PDB entry 4DV3 | X-ray diffraction, 3.55 A resolution | chains A and I of the 21 polymer chains in the assembly

== Chain A ==
Molecule: 16S rRNA
Source organism: Thermus thermophilus
Sequence (1522 nucleotides; row label = number of the first residue in the row; note: 42 numbers in that range are skipped by the numbering (no residue carries them; nothing is unmodelled there); a row labelled like 190A-190L holds insertion residues (190A, then the next letters in order); numbering starts at 0):
     0 UUUGUUGGAGAGUUUGAUCCUGGCUCAGGGUGAACGCUGGCGGCGUGCCU
    50 AAGACAUGCAAGUCGUGCGGG
    73 CCGCGGGGUUUU
    88 ACUCCG
    95 UGGUC
   101 AGCGGCGGACGGGUGAGUAACGCGUGGGU
  129A G
   130 ACCUACCCGGAAGAGGGGGACAACCCGGGGAAACUCGGGCUAAUCCCCCA
   180 UGUGGACCCGC
190A-190L CCCUUGGGGUGU
   191 GUCCAAAGGGCUUU
   216 GCCCGCUUCCGGAUGGGCCCGCGUCCCAUCAGCUAGUUGGUGGGGUAAUG
   266 GCCCACCAAGGCGACGACGGGUAGCCGGUCUGAGAGGAUGGCCGGCCACA
   316 GGGGCACUGAGACACGGGCCCCACUCCUACGGGAGGCAGCAGUUAGGAAU
   366 CUUCCGCAAUGGGCGCAAGCCUGACGGAGCGACGCCGCUUGGAGGAAGAA
   416 GCCCUUCGGGGUGUAAACUCCUGAA
   442 CCCGGGACGAAACCCCCGACGA
   474 GGGGACUGACGGUACCGGG
   494 GUAAUAGCGCCGGCCAACUCCGUGCCAGCAGCCGCGGUAAUACGGAGGGC
   544 GCGAGCGUUACCCGGAUUCACUGGGCGUAAAGGGCGUGUAGGCGGCCUGG
   594 GGCGUCCCAUGUGAAAGACCACGGCUCAACCGUGGGGGAGCGUGGGAUAC
   644 GCUCAGGCUAGACGGUGGGAGAGGGUGGUGGAAUUCCCGGAGUAGCGGUG
   694 AAAUGCGCAGAUACCGGGAGGAACGCCGAUGGCGAAGGCAGCCACCUGGU
   744 CCACCCGUGACGCUGAGGCGCGAAAGCGUGGGGAGCAAACCGGAUUAGAU
   794 ACCCGGGUAGUCCACGCCCUAAACGAUGCGCGCUAGGUCUCUGGGUCU
   848 CCUGGGGGCCGAAGCUAACGCGUUAAGCGCGCCGCCUGGGGAGUACGGCC
   898 GCAAGGCUGAAACUAAAAGGAAUUGACGGGGGCCCGCACAAGCGGUGGAG
   948 CAUGUGGUUUAAUUCGAAGXAACGCGAAGAACCUUACCAGGCCUUGACAU
   998 GCUAGG
 1003A G
  1004 AACCCGGGUGAAAGCCUGGGGUGCCCC
1030A-1030D GCGA
  1031 GGGGAGCCCUAGCACAGGUGCUGCAUGGCCGUCGUCAGCUCGUGCCGUGA
  1081 GGUGUUGGGUUAAGUCCCGCAACGAGCGCAACCCCCGCCGUUAGUUGCCA
  1131 GCGGUUCGGCCGGGCACUCUAACGGGACUGCCCGCGAAA
  1171 GCGGGAGGAAGGAGGGGACGACGUCUGGUCAGCAUGGCCCUUACGGCCUG
  1221 GGCGACACACGUGCUACAAUGCCCACUACAAAGCGAUGCCACCCGGCAAC
  1271 GGGGAGCUAAUCGCAAAAAGGUGGGCCCAGUUCGGAUUGGGGUCUGCAAC
  1321 CCGACCCCAUGAAGCCGGAAUCGCUAGUAAUCGCGGAUCAG
 1361A C
  1362 CAUGCCGCGGUGAAUACGUUCCCGGGCCUUGUACACACXGCCXGUXACGC
  1412 CAUGGGAGCGGGCUCUACCCGAAGUCGCCGGG
  1446 AGCCUACGGG
  1459 CAGGCGCCGAGGGUAGGGCCCGUGACUGGGGCGAAGUCGUAACAAGGUAG
  1509 CUGUACCGGAAGGUGCGGCUGGAUCCACUCCUUUCU
Disordered / not traced: 0-4, 1534-1538
Construct notes: engineered mutation A912 (C1535 in M26923.1); conflict C1534 (A2157 in M26923.1), A1535 (C2158 in M26923.1)
Modified / non-standard residues: PSU (pseudouridine-5'-monophosphate) at position 516, 7MG (7N-methyl-8-hydroguanosine-5'-monophosphate) at position 527, M2G (N2-dimethylguanosine-5'-monophosphate) at position 966, 5MC (5-methylcytidine-5'-monophosphate) at position 967, 2MG (2N-methylguanosine-5'-monophosphate) at position 1207, 5MC (5-methylcytidine-5'-monophosphate) at position 1400, 4OC (4n,o2'-methylcytidine-5'-monophosphate) at position 1402, 5MC (5-methylcytidine-5'-monophosphate) at position 1404, 5MC (5-methylcytidine-5'-monophosphate) at position 1407, UR3 (3-methyluridine-5'-monophoshate) at position 1498, MA6 (6N-dimethyladenosine-5'-monophoshate) at position 1518, MA6 (6N-dimethyladenosine-5'-monophoshate) at position 1519, PSU (pseudouridine-5'-monophosphate) at position 1540, PSU (pseudouridine-5'-monophosphate) at position 1541
Bound ions: Mg2+ site 1 near G7 (its only coordinating residue here); Mg2+ site 2 near G21 (its only coordinating residue here); Mg2+ site 3: C48, U49, G115; Mg2+ site 4 near A53 (its only coordinating residue here); Mg2+ site 5: C58, U387; Mg2+ site 6: A59, U387; Mg2+ site 7: G69, G97; Mg2+ site 8 near G105 (its only coordinating residue here); Mg2+ site 9: A109, G331; Mg2+ site 10 near G111 (its only coordinating residue here); Mg2+ site 11: G117, G289; Mg2+ site 12: C121, G124, U125, G236; 106 more Mg2+ sites not listed
Ligand contacts: streptomycin (SRY): U12, U14, C526, 7MG_527, A912, A913, A914, A915, C1490, G1491

== Chain I ==
Protein: ribosomal protein S9
Source organism: Thermus thermophilus
UniProt: P80374 (RS9_THET8); residue numbers follow UniProt; this construct covers 1-128
Amino-acid sequence (128 residues; row label = number of the first residue in the row):
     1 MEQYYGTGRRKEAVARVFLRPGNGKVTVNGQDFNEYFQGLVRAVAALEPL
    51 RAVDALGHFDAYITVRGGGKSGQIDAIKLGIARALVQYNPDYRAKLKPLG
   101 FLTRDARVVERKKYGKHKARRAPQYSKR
Disordered / not traced: 1

== How chain A and chain I interact ==
Residue-residue contacts (118; chain A residue first):
  G942(A) with Gln124(I), base contact
  U943(A) with Gln124(I), sugar contact
  M2G_966(A) with Arg128(I), hydrogen bond to the sugar
  5MC_967(A) with Arg128(I), hydrogen bond to the sugar
  A968(A) with Arg128(I), salt bridge to the phosphate
  C1116(A) with Val108(I), sugar contact
  G1117(A) with Arg104(I), hydrogen bond to the phosphate
  C1118(A) with Arg9(I), salt bridge to the phosphate; Arg83(I), hydrogen bond to the phosphate; Arg104(I), salt bridge to the phosphate
  C1119(A) with Arg9(I), salt bridge to the phosphate; Arg83(I), salt bridge to the phosphate
  G1127(A) with Arg16(I), hydrogen bond to the sugar; Arg66(I), phosphate contact
  C1128(A) with Arg16(I), hydrogen bond to the phosphate; Tyr62(I), phosphate contact; Arg66(I), salt bridge to the phosphate
  A1130(A) with Gln3(I), hydrogen bond to the sugar; Phe18(I), sugar contact; Arg20(I), hydrogen bond to the phosphate; Tyr62(I), sugar contact
  G1131(A) with Arg20(I), salt bridge to the phosphate
  C1147(A) with Tyr5(I), hydrogen bond to the sugar; Arg16(I), hydrogen bond to the base
  U1148(A) with Tyr5(I), sugar contact; Thr7(I), hydrogen bond to the phosphate; Arg9(I), hydrogen bond to the phosphate; Val14(I), phosphate contact; Arg16(I), sugar contact
  C1149(A) with Arg9(I), salt bridge to the phosphate; Val14(I), phosphate contact
  G1177(A) with Lys97(I), phosphate contact
  G1178(A) with Arg93(I), phosphate contact; Lys97(I), salt bridge to the phosphate
  A1179(A) with Arg83(I), salt bridge to the phosphate; Arg93(I), salt bridge to the phosphate; Lys97(I), salt bridge to the phosphate; Leu102(I), sugar contact; Thr103(I), phosphate contact; Arg104(I), hydrogen bond to the sugar
  A1180(A) with Thr103(I), hydrogen bond to the phosphate
  G1185(A) with Glu110(I), sugar contact
  G1186(A) with Glu110(I), sugar contact; Lys113(I), hydrogen bond to the phosphate; Arg120(I), salt bridge to the phosphate
  G1187(A) with Lys113(I), salt bridge to the phosphate
  A1188(A) with Tyr114(I), hydrogen bond to the phosphate
  G1231(A) with Ser126(I), phosphate contact; Lys127(I), phosphate contact
  U1232(A) with Gln124(I), hydrogen bond to the phosphate; Ser126(I), phosphate contact
  G1233(A) with His117(I), salt bridge to the phosphate; Pro123(I), phosphate contact; Gln124(I), phosphate contact
  A1248(A) with Tyr36(I), sugar contact; Lys70(I), hydrogen bond to the base
  C1249(A) with Tyr36(I), hydrogen bond to the sugar; Gly68(I), sugar contact; Gly69(I), base contact; Gln73(I), hydrogen bond to the sugar
  A1250(A) with Glu12(I), hydrogen bond to the sugar; Gly67(I), sugar contact; Gly68(I), sugar contact
  A1251(A) with Glu12(I), sugar contact
  G1290(A) with Leu40(I), sugar contact; Lys70(I), base contact
  G1291(A) with Gln38(I), hydrogen bond to the sugar; Gly39(I), sugar contact; Leu40(I), sugar contact
  U1292(A) with Gln38(I), sugar contact
  U1341(A) with Lys127(I), sugar contact
  C1342(A) with Gln124(I), sugar contact; Tyr125(I), sugar contact
  G1343(A) with Arg121(I), hydrogen bond to the sugar; Ala122(I), hydrogen bond to the sugar; Tyr125(I), phosphate contact
  C1344(A) with Lys116(I), salt bridge to the phosphate; Arg120(I), sugar contact
  U1345(A) with Arg120(I), salt bridge to the phosphate
  A1346(A) with Arg120(I), salt bridge to the phosphate
  G1347(A) with Arg10(I), hydrogen bond to the base; Lys11(I), hydrogen bond to the base; Arg107(I), hydrogen bond to the base; Val108(I), sugar contact; Val109(I), phosphate contact; Glu110(I), hydrogen bond to the phosphate
  U1348(A) with Val109(I), phosphate contact; Glu110(I), hydrogen bond to the phosphate; Arg120(I), phosphate contact
  A1349(A) with Lys118(I), phosphate contact; Arg120(I), phosphate contact; Arg121(I), hydrogen bond to the phosphate
  A1350(A) with Lys118(I), salt bridge to the phosphate; Arg121(I), salt bridge to the phosphate
  U1351(A) with Lys118(I), base contact
  C1366(A) with His117(I), phosphate contact
  C1367(A) with Lys112(I), salt bridge to the phosphate; Tyr114(I), phosphate contact; Gly115(I), hydrogen bond to the phosphate
  G1368(A) with Arg111(I), salt bridge to the phosphate; Lys112(I), salt bridge to the phosphate; Lys113(I), phosphate contact; Tyr114(I), hydrogen bond to the phosphate
  C1369(A) with Arg111(I), phosphate contact; Lys112(I), hydrogen bond to the phosphate
  G1370(A) with Glu12(I), phosphate contact; Val109(I), phosphate contact
  G1371(A) with Lys11(I), phosphate contact; Glu12(I), phosphate contact; Gly68(I), sugar contact; Gly69(I), phosphate contact; Lys70(I), phosphate contact
  U1372(A) with Lys11(I), salt bridge to the phosphate; Gly69(I), phosphate contact; Lys70(I), hydrogen bond to the phosphate; Ser71(I), hydrogen bond to the phosphate; Gly72(I), hydrogen bond to the phosphate
  G1373(A) with Ser71(I), hydrogen bond to the phosphate
Interface residues without a listed pair, chain A (57 interface residues in all): A1146, G1184, C1189, A1289
Interface residues without a listed pair, chain I (53 interface residues in all): Arg42, Ala106

== Summary ==
57 residues of chain A and 53 residues of chain I are in contact; the contacts include 37 hydrogen bonds and
24 salt bridges. Polar pairs include C1147(A)-Arg16(I), A1248(A)-Lys70(I) and G1347(A)-Arg10(I). Bound to
chain A: streptomycin.
Here chain A is 16S rRNA and chain I is ribosomal protein S9, both from Thermus thermophilus. Entry 4DV3
(Crystal structure of the Thermus thermophilus 30S ribosomal subunit with a 16S rRNA mutation, C912A, bound
...) was determined by X-ray diffraction.
